PDB entry 8VB9 | electron microscopy, 2.80 A resolution | chains A and B of the 3 polymer chains in the assembly

== Chain A ==
Name: HIV-1 reverse transcriptase/ribonuclease H P66 subunit
Organism: Human immunodeficiency virus 1
UniProt: P03366 (POL_HV1B1); residues 1-555 here correspond to UniProt positions 600-1154 (UniProt number = residue number + 599)
Chain sequence (557 residues; numbered -1 to 555; the number before each row is that of its first residue; numbers below 1 keep their minus sign (Met-1 is residue -1)):
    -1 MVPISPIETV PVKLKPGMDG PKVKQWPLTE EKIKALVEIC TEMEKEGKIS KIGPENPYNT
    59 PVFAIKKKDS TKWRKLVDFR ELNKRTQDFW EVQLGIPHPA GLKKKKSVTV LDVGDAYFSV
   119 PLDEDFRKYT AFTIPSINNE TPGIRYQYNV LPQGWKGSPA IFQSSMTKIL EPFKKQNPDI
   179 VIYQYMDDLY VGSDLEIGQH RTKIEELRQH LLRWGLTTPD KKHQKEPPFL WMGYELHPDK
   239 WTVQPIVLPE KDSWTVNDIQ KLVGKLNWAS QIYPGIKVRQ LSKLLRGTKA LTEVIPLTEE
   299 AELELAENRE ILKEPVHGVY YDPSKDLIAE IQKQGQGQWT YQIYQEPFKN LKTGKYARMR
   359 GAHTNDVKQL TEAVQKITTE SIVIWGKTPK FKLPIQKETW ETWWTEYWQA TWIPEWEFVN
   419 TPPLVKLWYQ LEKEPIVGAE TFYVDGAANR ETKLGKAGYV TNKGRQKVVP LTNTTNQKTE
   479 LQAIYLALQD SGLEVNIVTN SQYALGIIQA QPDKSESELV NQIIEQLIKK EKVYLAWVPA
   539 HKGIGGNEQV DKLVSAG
Disordered / not traced: -1 to 0, 540-555
Differences from the reference sequence: expression tag (-1 to 0); engineered mutation Ser280 (Cys879 in P03366), Asn498 (Asp1097 in P03366)
UniProt features mapped onto this chain:
  - region: Phe227 to His235 (RT 'primer grip')
  - motif: Trp398 to Trp414 (Tryptophan repeat motif)
  - binding site (Mg(2+)): Asp110, Asp185, Asp186, Asp443, Glu478, Asp549
  - site: Trp401 (Essential for RT p66/p51 heterodimerization), Trp414 (Essential for RT p66/p51 heterodimerization), Phe440, Tyr441 (Cleavage)
Ion coordination: Mg2+ site 1: Asp110, Val111, Asp185 (together with 2'-deoxyadenosine 5'-triphosphate); Mg2+ site 2 near Asp110 (its only coordinating residue here)
Residues lining bound ligands: 2'-deoxyadenosine 5'-triphosphate (DTP): Ile63, Lys65, Arg72, Leu74, Asp110, Val111, Gly112, Asp113, Ala114, Tyr115, Gln151, Gly152, Met184, Asp185, Lys220
Reported in the primary citation:
  - catalytic residues: Lys220 (proposed by the authors, not directly observed)
  - mutagenesis - K220L, K220M: decreased catalytic activity on 2'-deoxyadenosine 5'-triphosphate
  - mutagenesis - K220L, K220M: unchanged binding to 2'-deoxyadenosine 5'-triphosphate
  - mutagenesis - K220L, K220M: decreased growth

== Chain B ==
Name: HIV-1 reverse transcriptase P51 subunit
Organism: Human immunodeficiency virus 1
UniProt: P03366 (POL_HV1B1); residues 1-428 here correspond to UniProt positions 600-1027 (UniProt number = residue number + 599)
Chain sequence (444 residues; row label = number of the first residue in the row; numbers below 1 keep their minus sign (Met-15 is residue -15)):
   -15 MAHHHHHHAL EVLFQGPISP IETVPVKLKP GMDGPKVKQW PLTEEKIKAL VEICTEMEKE
    45 GKISKIGPEN PYNTPVFAIK KKDSTKWRKL VDFRELNKRT QDFWEVQLGI PHPAGLKKKK
   105 SVTVLDVGDA YFSVPLDEDF RKYTAFTIPS INNETPGIRY QYNVLPQGWK GSPAIFQSSM
   165 TKILEPFKKQ NPDIVIYQYM DDLYVGSDLE IGQHRTKIEE LRQHLLRWGL TTPDKKHQKE
   225 PPFLWMGYEL HPDKWTVQPI VLPEKDSWTV NDIQKLVGKL NWASQIYPGI KVRQLCKLLR
   285 GTKALTEVIP LTEEAELELA ENREILKEPV HGVYYDPSKD LIAEIQKQGQ GQWTYQIYQE
   345 PFKNLKTGKY ARMRGAHTND VKQLTEAVQK ITTESIVIWG KTPKFKLPIQ KETWETWWTE
   405 YWQATWIPEW EFVNTPPLVK LWYQ
Disordered / not traced: -15 to 9, 214-232, 357-360, 428
Differences from the reference sequence: expression tag (-15 to 0)
UniProt features mapped onto this chain:
  - region: Phe227 to His235 (RT 'primer grip')
  - motif: Trp398 to Trp414 (Tryptophan repeat motif)
  - binding site (Mg(2+)): Asp110, Asp185, Asp186
  - site (Essential for RT p66/p51 heterodimerization): Trp401, Trp414

== Chain A / chain B interface ==
Pairs across the interface (107; chain A residue first):
  Val8(A) - Glu53(B)
  Pro9(A) - Glu53(B)
  Gln85(A) - Glu53(B)  hydrogen bond (side chain-backbone)
  Asp86(A) - Pro55(B)
  Phe87(A) - Pro52(B)
  Phe87(A) - Glu53(B)
  Trp88(A) - Lys20(B)
  Trp88(A) - Val21(B)
  Trp88(A) - Lys22(B)
  Trp88(A) - Pro52(B)  hydrogen bond (backbone-backbone)
  Trp88(A) - Asn54(B)
  Trp88(A) - Pro55(B)
  Trp88(A) - Asn57(B)
  Trp88(A) - Thr131(B)
  Trp88(A) - Arg143(B)
  Val90(A) - Pro140(B)  hydrophobic
  Val90(A) - Gly141(B)  hydrogen bond (backbone-backbone)
  Val90(A) - Arg143(B)
  Leu92(A) - Pro133(B)  hydrophobic
  Leu92(A) - Asn137(B)
  Gly93(A) - Asn137(B)
  Ile94(A) - Asn137(B)  hydrogen bond (backbone-side chain)
  Pro95(A) - Asn136(B)
  Pro95(A) - Asn137(B)
  His96(A) - Asn136(B)  hydrogen bond (backbone-side chain)
  Gly99(A) - Asn136(B)
  Ala158(A) - Pro52(B)
  Ser162(A) - Pro52(B)
  Thr165(A) - Pro140(B)
  Lys172(A) - Glu138(B)  salt bridge
  Lys172(A) - Thr139(B)
  Val179(A) - Glu138(B)
  Ile180(A) - Glu138(B)
  Tyr181(A) - Asn136(B)  hydrogen bond
  Tyr181(A) - Glu138(B)
  Gln182(A) - Glu138(B)  hydrogen bond (backbone-backbone)
  Gln182(A) - Thr139(B)
  Gln182(A) - Pro140(B)
  Arg358(A) - Gln394(B)
  Arg358(A) - Glu396(B)  salt bridge
  Gln373(A) - Glu396(B)
  Gln373(A) - Thr397(B)  hydrogen bond
  Thr376(A) - Thr400(B)
  Thr376(A) - Trp401(B)
  Thr377(A) - Pro25(B)
  Ile380(A) - Leu26(B)
  Ile380(A) - Thr27(B)
  Ile380(A) - Ile135(B)
  Val381(A) - Pro25(B)  hydrophobic
  Val381(A) - Ile135(B)
  Val381(A) - Asn136(B)  hydrogen bond (backbone-backbone)
  Ile382(A) - Ile135(B)
  Ile382(A) - Asn136(B)
  Gly384(A) - Thr27(B)
  Gly384(A) - Glu28(B)  hydrogen bond (backbone-backbone)
  Gly384(A) - Ile135(B)
  Trp402(A) - Lys331(B)  hydrogen bond (backbone-side chain)
  Trp402(A) - His361(B)
  Trp402(A) - Asp364(B)
  Tyr405(A) - Lys331(B)
  Trp406(A) - Lys331(B)
  Trp406(A) - Thr419(B)
  Trp406(A) - Pro420(B)
  Trp406(A) - Pro421(B)
  Gln407(A) - Lys331(B)
  Gln407(A) - Asp364(B)
  Gln407(A) - Pro392(B)
  Gln407(A) - Ile393(B)
  Gln407(A) - Gln394(B)  hydrogen bond
  Gln407(A) - Val417(B)
  Ala408(A) - Trp337(B)  hydrophobic
  Ala408(A) - Asp364(B)
  Ala408(A) - Pro392(B)  hydrogen bond (backbone-backbone)
  Ala408(A) - Ile393(B)
  Thr409(A) - Asp364(B)  hydrogen bond (backbone-side chain)
  Trp410(A) - Thr362(B)
  Trp410(A) - Asn363(B)
  Trp410(A) - Val365(B)  hydrophobic
  Trp410(A) - Trp401(B)  hydrophobic
  Trp410(A) - Tyr405(B)
  Pro412(A) - Trp401(B)  hydrophobic
  Pro433(A) - Asn255(B)
  Pro433(A) - Leu289(B)  hydrophobic
  Ile434(A) - Thr290(B)
  Val435(A) - Thr290(B)
  Thr439(A) - Ala288(B)
  Thr439(A) - Leu289(B)
  Tyr441(A) - Gln258(B)
  Tyr441(A) - Thr286(B)
  Tyr441(A) - Lys287(B)  hydrogen bond (side chain-backbone)
  Tyr441(A) - Ala288(B)
  Tyr441(A) - Leu289(B)
  Asn460(A) - Thr286(B)
  Asn460(A) - Lys287(B)
  Asn460(A) - Ala288(B)
  Val496(A) - Gln258(B)
  Val496(A) - Leu289(B)  hydrophobic
  Gln500(A) - Leu422(B)
  Gly504(A) - Pro420(B)
  Tyr532(A) - Asn255(B)  hydrogen bond
  Tyr532(A) - Lys259(B)
  Tyr532(A) - Leu289(B)  hydrophobic
  Trp535(A) - Leu422(B)  hydrophobic
  Val536(A) - Gln258(B)
  Pro537(A) - Gly262(B)
  His539(A) - Cys280(B)
  His539(A) - Arg284(B)  hydrogen bond
Other interface residues (no listed pair), chain A (61 interface residues in all): Gln91, Leu100, Ile159, Gln161, Trp383, Thr386, Thr403, Thr459, Asn494, Ala534
Other interface residues (no listed pair), chain B (57 interface residues in all): Val254, Val261, Leu368, Asn418

== Summary ==
Chain A and chain B form an interface of 61 and 57 residues respectively, with 17 hydrogen bonds and 2 salt
bridges. Among the polar pairs are Lys172(A)-Glu138(B), Arg358(A)-Glu396(B) and Gln85(A)-Glu53(B). Chain A
binds 2'-deoxyadenosine 5'-triphosphate. The paper reports the catalytic residue Lys220(A); K220L and K220M of
chain A reduce catalytic activity on 2'-deoxyadenosine 5'-triphosphate.
Here chain A is HIV-1 reverse transcriptase/ribonuclease H P66 subunit and chain B is HIV-1 reverse
transcriptase P51 subunit, both from Human immunodeficiency virus 1. Entry 8VB9 (Kinetic intermediate states
of HIV-1 RT DNA synthesis captured by cryo-EM) was determined by electron microscopy (same publication as
8VB6, 8VB7, 8VB8, 8VBC, 8VBF, 8VBG, 8VBH and 8VBI).
